1K83 - chains A and B of the 11 polymer chains in the assembly; structure by X-ray diffraction, 2.80 A resolution.

== Chain A ==
Protein: DNA-directed RNA polymerase II largest subunit
Source organism: Saccharomyces cerevisiae
Notes: EC 2.7.7.6
UniProtKB: P04050 (RPB1_YEAST); residues 1-1733 here = UniProt positions 1-1733
Amino-acid sequence (1733 residues; each row starts with the number of its first residue):
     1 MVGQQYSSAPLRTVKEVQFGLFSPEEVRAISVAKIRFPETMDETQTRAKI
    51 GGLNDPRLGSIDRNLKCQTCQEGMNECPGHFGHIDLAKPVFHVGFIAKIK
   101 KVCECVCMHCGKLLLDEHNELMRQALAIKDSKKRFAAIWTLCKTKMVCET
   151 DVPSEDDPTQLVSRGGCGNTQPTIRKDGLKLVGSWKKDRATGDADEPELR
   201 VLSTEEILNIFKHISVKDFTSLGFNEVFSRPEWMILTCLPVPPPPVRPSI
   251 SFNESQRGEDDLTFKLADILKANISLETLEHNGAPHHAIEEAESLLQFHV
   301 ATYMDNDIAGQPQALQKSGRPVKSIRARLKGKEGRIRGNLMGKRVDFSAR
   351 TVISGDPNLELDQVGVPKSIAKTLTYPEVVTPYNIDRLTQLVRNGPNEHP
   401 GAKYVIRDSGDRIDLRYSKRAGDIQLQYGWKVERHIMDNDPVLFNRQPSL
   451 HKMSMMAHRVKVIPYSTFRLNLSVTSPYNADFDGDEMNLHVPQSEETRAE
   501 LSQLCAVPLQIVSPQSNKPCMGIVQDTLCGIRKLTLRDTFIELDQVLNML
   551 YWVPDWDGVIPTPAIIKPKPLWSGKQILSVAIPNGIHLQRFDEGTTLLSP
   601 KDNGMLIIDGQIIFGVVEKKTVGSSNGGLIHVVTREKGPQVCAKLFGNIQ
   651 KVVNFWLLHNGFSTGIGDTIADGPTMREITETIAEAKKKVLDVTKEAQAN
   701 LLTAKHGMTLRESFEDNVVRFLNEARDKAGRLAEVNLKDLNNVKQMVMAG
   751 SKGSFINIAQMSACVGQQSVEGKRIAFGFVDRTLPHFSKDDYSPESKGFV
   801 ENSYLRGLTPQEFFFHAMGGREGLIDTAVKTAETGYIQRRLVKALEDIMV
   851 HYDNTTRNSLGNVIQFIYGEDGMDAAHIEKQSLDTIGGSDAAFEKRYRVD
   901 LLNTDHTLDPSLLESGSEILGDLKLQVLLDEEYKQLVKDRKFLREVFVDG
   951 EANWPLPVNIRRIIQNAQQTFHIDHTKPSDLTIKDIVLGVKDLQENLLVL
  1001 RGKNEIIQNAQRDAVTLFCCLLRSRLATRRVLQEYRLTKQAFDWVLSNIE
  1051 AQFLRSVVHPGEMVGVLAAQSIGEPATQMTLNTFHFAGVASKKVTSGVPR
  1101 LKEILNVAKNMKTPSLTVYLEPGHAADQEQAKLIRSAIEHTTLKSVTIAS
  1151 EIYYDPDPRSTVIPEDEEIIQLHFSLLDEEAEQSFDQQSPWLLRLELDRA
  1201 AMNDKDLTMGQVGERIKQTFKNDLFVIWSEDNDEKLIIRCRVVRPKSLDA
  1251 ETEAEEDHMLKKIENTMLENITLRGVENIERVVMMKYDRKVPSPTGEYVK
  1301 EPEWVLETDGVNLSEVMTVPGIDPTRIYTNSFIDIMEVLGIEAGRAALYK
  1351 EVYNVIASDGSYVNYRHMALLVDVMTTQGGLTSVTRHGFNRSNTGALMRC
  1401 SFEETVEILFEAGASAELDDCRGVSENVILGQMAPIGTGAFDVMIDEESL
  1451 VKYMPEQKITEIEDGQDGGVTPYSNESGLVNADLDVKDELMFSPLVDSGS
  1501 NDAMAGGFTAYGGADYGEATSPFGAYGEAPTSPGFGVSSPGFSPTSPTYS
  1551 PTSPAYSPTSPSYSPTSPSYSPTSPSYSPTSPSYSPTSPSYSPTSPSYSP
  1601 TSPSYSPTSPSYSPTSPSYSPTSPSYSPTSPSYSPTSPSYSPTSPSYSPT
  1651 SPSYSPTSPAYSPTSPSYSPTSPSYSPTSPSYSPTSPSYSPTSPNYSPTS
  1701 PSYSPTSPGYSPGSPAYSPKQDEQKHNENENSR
Disordered / not traced: 1-4, 40-48, 188-195, 248-259, 312-323, 337-344, 1082-1091, 1176-1186, 1244-1253, 1451-1733
Metal / ion sites: Zn2+ site 1: Cys67, Cys70, Cys77, His80; Zn2+ site 2: Cys107, Cys110, Cys148, Cys167; Mn2+: Asp481, Asp485
Curated features (UniProtKB/Swiss-Prot):
  - region: Pro248 to Asp260 (Lid loop), Asn306 to Lys323 (Rudder loop), Pro810 to Glu822 (Bridging helix)
  - binding site (Zn(2+)): Cys67, Cys70, Cys77, His80, Cys107, Cys110, Cys148, Cys167
  - binding site (Mg(2+)): Asp481, Asp483, Asp485
  - modified residue: Thr1471 (Phosphothreonine)
  - cross-link (Glycyl lysine isopeptide (Lys-Gly)): Lys695 (interchain with G-Cter in ubiquitin), Lys1246 (interchain with G-Cter in ubiquitin), Lys1350 (interchain with G-Cter in ubiquitin)
  - natural variant: Ser1653 to Pro1659 (deletion: In strain: A364A)
  - mutagenesis: Lys1246 (K1246R: Impairs ubiquitination during transcription stress)

== Chain B ==
Protein: DNA-directed RNA polymerase II 140KD polypeptide
Source organism: Saccharomyces cerevisiae
Notes: EC 2.7.7.6
UniProtKB: P08518 (RPB2_YEAST); numbering as in UniProt (aligned over 1-1224)
Amino-acid sequence (1224 residues; numbered 1 to 1224; the number before each row is that of its first residue):
     1 MSDLANSEKYYDEDPYGFEDESAPITAEDSWAVISAFFREKGLVSQQLDS
    51 FNQFVDYTLQDIICEDSTLILEQLAQHTTESDNISRKYEISFGKIYVTKP
   101 MVNESDGVTHALYPQEARLRNLTYSSGLFVDVKKRTYEAIDVPGRELKYE
   151 LIAEESEDDSESGKVFIGRLPIMLRSKNCYLSEATESDLYKLKECPFDMG
   201 GYFIINGSEKVLIAQERSAGNIVQVFKKAAPSPISHVAEIRSALEKGSRF
   251 ISTLQVKLYGREGSSARTIKATLPYIKQDIPIVIIFRALGIIPDGEILEH
   301 ICYDVNDWQMLEMLKPCVEDGFVIQDRETALDFIGRRGTALGIKKEKRIQ
   351 YAKDILQKEFLPHITQLEGFESRKAFFLGYMINRLLLCALDRKDQDDRDH
   401 FGKKRLDLAGPLLAQLFKTLFKKLTKDIFRYMQRTVEEAHDFNMKLAINA
   451 KTITSGLKYALATGNWGEQKKAMSSRAGVSQVLNRYTYSSTLSHLRRTNT
   501 PIGRDGKLAKPRQLHNTHWGLVCPAETPEGQACGLVKNLSLMSCISVGTD
   551 PMPIITFLSEWGMEPLEDYVPHQSPDATRVFVNGVWHGVHRNPARLMETL
   601 RTLRRKGDINPEVSMIRDIREKELKIFTDAGRVYRPLFIVEDDESLGHKE
   651 LKVRKGHIAKLMATEYQDIEGGFEDVEEYTWSSLLNEGLVEYIDAEEEES
   701 ILIAMQPEDLEPAEANEENDLDVDPAKRIRVSHHATTFTHCEIHPSMILG
   751 VAASIIPFPDHNQSPRNTYQSAMGKQAMGVFLTNYNVRMDTMANILYYPQ
   801 KPLGTTRAMEYLKFRELPAGQNAIVAIACYSGYNQEDSMIMNQSSIDRGL
   851 FRSLFFRSYMDQEKKYGMSITETFEKPQRTNTLRMKHGTYDKLDDDGLIA
   901 PGVRVSGEDVIIGKTTPISPDEEELGQRTAYHSKRDASTPLRSTENGIVD
   951 QVLVTTNQDGLKFVKVRVRTTKIPQIGDKFASRHGQKGTIGITYRREDMP
  1001 FTAEGIVPDLIINPHAIPSRMTVAHLIECLLSKVAALSGNEGDASPFTDI
  1051 TVEGISKLLREHGYQSRGFEVMYNGHTGKKLMAQIFFGPTYYQRLRHMVD
  1101 DKIHARARGPMQVLTRQPVEGRSRDGGLRFGEMERDCMIAHGAASFLKER
  1151 LMEASDAFRVHICGICGLMTVIAKLNHNQFECKGCDNKIDIYQIHIPYAA
  1201 KLLFQELMAMNITPRLYTDRSRDF
Disordered / not traced: 1-17, 71-88, 138-163, 431-445, 467-477, 503-508, 669-677, 713-721, 918-932, 1111-1126
Metal / ion sites: Zn2+: Cys1163, Cys1166, Cys1182, Cys1185

== Interface between chain A and chain B ==
Contacting residue pairs (376):
  Gln5(A) with Leu1175(B); Asn1176(B), hydrogen bond
  Tyr6(A) with Leu1175(B)
  Ser7(A) with Arg1159(B); His1161(B); Leu1175(B); Phe1180(B); Gln1193(B), hydrogen bond
  Ser8(A) with Asn1178(B), hydrogen bond; Phe1180(B)
  Ala9(A) with His1161(B); Phe1180(B); Gln1193(B)
  Pro10(A) with Ile1191(B); Tyr1192(B), hydrophobic; Gln1193(B), hydrogen bond (backbone-backbone)
  Leu11(A) with Gln1193(B); His1195(B)
  Arg12(A) with Tyr1192(B), hydrogen bond; Gln1193(B), hydrogen bond (backbone-backbone); Ile1194(B); Thr1218(B), hydrogen bond; Asp1219(B), salt bridge
  Thr13(A) with Thr1218(B)
  Val14(A) with Ile1194(B), hydrophobic; Leu1216(B), hydrophobic; Tyr1217(B)
  Lys15(A) with Tyr1217(B), hydrogen bond (backbone-backbone); Thr1218(B); Arg1220(B), hydrogen bond (backbone-side chain)
  Glu16(A) with Arg1215(B); Leu1216(B); Tyr1217(B), hydrogen bond (backbone-backbone); Asp1219(B); Arg1220(B); Arg1222(B)
  Val17(A) with Arg1215(B); Leu1216(B), hydrophobic
  Gln18(A) with Thr1213(B); Arg1215(B), hydrogen bond (backbone-backbone); Tyr1217(B)
  Phe19(A) with Thr1213(B)
  Gly20(A) with Ile1212(B); Thr1213(B), hydrogen bond (backbone-backbone)
  Leu21(A) with Asn1211(B); Thr1213(B)
  Phe22(A) with Leu1168(B), hydrophobic; Met1208(B), hydrophobic; Asn1211(B), hydrogen bond (backbone-backbone); Thr1213(B)
  Glu26(A) with Arg1215(B), salt bridge
  Ala29(A) with Lys1183(B); Gly1184(B), hydrogen bond (backbone-backbone)
  Ile30(A) with Thr1170(B)
  Gln68(A) with Ile1172(B)
  Thr69(A) with Lys1174(B)
  Cys70(A) with Ile1172(B), hydrophobic; Ala1173(B)
  Gln71(A) with Asn1176(B), hydrogen bond; His1177(B), hydrogen bond
  Glu72(A) with Leu1175(B)
  Asn75(A) with Phe1158(B)
  Glu76(A) with Phe1158(B)
  Cys77(A) with Lys1201(B)
  Pro78(A) with Phe1158(B), hydrophobic; Lys1201(B)
  Gly79(A) with Lys1201(B); Gln1205(B), hydrogen bond (backbone-side chain)
  Phe81(A) with Gln1205(B); Met1208(B), hydrophobic
  His92(A) with Met1210(B)
  Phe228(A) with Arg1215(B)
  Leu236(A) with Asn1211(B)
  Cys238(A) with Asn1211(B)
  Pro240(A) with Met1208(B); Ala1209(B); Asn1211(B)
  Pro243(A) with Gln1205(B)
  Pro245(A) with Tyr1198(B); Lys1201(B)
  Val246(A) with Gln1205(B)
  Met304(A) with Met1210(B), hydrophobic
  Ile325(A) with Glu1206(B); Ala1209(B), hydrophobic; Met1210(B), hydrophobic
  Arg326(A) with Met1210(B)
  Arg328(A) with Glu1206(B)
  Leu329(A) with Leu1203(B), hydrophobic; Glu1206(B)
  Lys332(A) with Glu1206(B), salt bridge
  Val345(A) with Arg1106(B); Leu1128(B); Arg1129(B); Phe1130(B); Arg1150(B)
  Asp346(A) with Arg1106(B); Arg1108(B); Arg1150(B), hydrogen bond (backbone-side chain)
  Phe347(A) with Arg1106(B), hydrogen bond (backbone-backbone); Ala1107(B); Arg1108(B)
  Ser348(A) with Ala1105(B); Arg1106(B), hydrogen bond (backbone-backbone); Leu1128(B); Arg1150(B)
  Ala349(A) with His1104(B); Ala1105(B), hydrophobic; Leu1128(B)
  Arg350(A) with Lys1102(B); Ile1103(B); His1104(B), hydrogen bond (backbone-backbone); Leu1128(B)
  Thr351(A) with Ile1103(B)
  Ser354(A) with Ile976(B)
  Asp356(A) with Tyr833(B), hydrogen bond
  Pro357(A) with Ser831(B); Gly832(B); Tyr833(B), hydrophobic
  Asn358(A) with Tyr833(B), hydrogen bond
  Ile370(A) with Ile1103(B), hydrophobic
  Thr373(A) with Ala1105(B); Ala1107(B)
  Leu374(A) with Ala1107(B), hydrophobic
  Tyr404(A) with Pro1110(B)
  Arg412(A) with Gly1109(B); Pro1110(B)
  Leu443(A) with Met1138(B), hydrophobic; Phe1146(B), hydrophobic
  Asn445(A) with Glu1134(B)
  Gln447(A) with Gly1127(B); Arg1129(B); Glu1134(B), hydrogen bond
  Ser449(A) with Met1133(B); Glu1134(B), hydrogen bond; Cys1137(B)
  His451(A) with Cys1137(B), hydrogen bond (backbone-side chain)
  Lys452(A) with His1141(B), hydrogen bond (backbone-side chain)
  Met455(A) with Cys1137(B), hydrophobic; His1141(B), hydrogen bond (backbone-side chain)
  Tyr465(A) with Ile976(B), hydrophobic
  Ser466(A) with Val1099(B); Asp1100(B); Ile1103(B)
  Thr467(A) with Ile976(B); Gly977(B); Val1099(B)
  Arg469(A) with Tyr833(B); Gly991(B), hydrogen bond (side chain-backbone)
  Leu472(A) with Gln835(B); Glu836(B)
  Asp481(A) with Glu836(B); Asp837(B)
  Phe482(A) with Gln835(B); Glu836(B), hydrogen bond (backbone-backbone); Asp837(B); Ser838(B); Thr989(B), hydrogen bond (backbone-side chain)
  Asp483(A) with Asp837(B); Lys987(B)
  Gly484(A) with Thr989(B)
  Glu486(A) with Lys1102(B)
  Asn488(A) with Leu1128(B), hydrogen bond (side chain-backbone)
  His490(A) with Arg1129(B); Arg1150(B), hydrogen bond
  Gln493(A) with Glu1149(B), hydrogen bond (backbone-side chain)
  Ser494(A) with Glu1149(B), hydrogen bond (backbone-side chain)
  Thr497(A) with Ser1145(B); Phe1146(B); Glu1149(B), hydrogen bond
  Glu500(A) with Ala1143(B); Ala1144(B), hydrogen bond (side chain-backbone); Ser1145(B), hydrogen bond; Phe1146(B), hydrogen bond (side chain-backbone)
  Leu501(A) with Met1138(B), hydrophobic
  Leu504(A) with His1141(B)
  Cys505(A) with Met1138(B), hydrophobic; His1141(B)
  Gln510(A) with His1141(B)
  Gln525(A) with Gln835(B); Glu836(B), hydrogen bond (side chain-backbone); His1015(B), hydrogen bond (backbone-side chain)
  Asp526(A) with Cys829(B), hydrogen bond; Gly832(B); Gln835(B), hydrogen bond (backbone-side chain); Asn1013(B), hydrogen bond; His1015(B), salt bridge
  Cys529(A) with His1015(B)
  Leu657(A) with Cys829(B), hydrophobic
  Leu658(A) with Tyr830(B); Ser831(B); Asn1074(B), hydrogen bond (backbone-side chain); His1076(B); Leu1081(B)
  His659(A) with Asn1074(B), hydrogen bond; Thr1077(B); Lys1080(B)
  Asn660(A) with Leu1081(B); Met1082(B), hydrogen bond (backbone-backbone); Ala1083(B), hydrogen bond (backbone-backbone)
  Gly661(A) with Ala1083(B)
  Phe662(A) with Ala828(B); Cys829(B), hydrogen bond (backbone-backbone); Pro1014(B), hydrophobic; Ala1083(B)
  Ser663(A) with Ile827(B), hydrogen bond (side chain-backbone); Pro1014(B); Gln1084(B); Ile1085(B); Phe1086(B), hydrogen bond (side chain-backbone)
  Thr664(A) with Ile827(B); Pro1014(B); Phe1086(B)
  Gly665(A) with Leu1026(B); Phe1069(B); Phe1086(B)
  Ile666(A) with Leu1026(B); Ile1027(B), hydrophobic; Leu1030(B), hydrophobic; Val1052(B), hydrophobic; Phe1086(B), hydrophobic
  Gly667(A) with Arg1067(B)
  Asp668(A) with Phe1069(B)
  Ile670(A) with Arg1067(B)
  Met746(A) with Pro1014(B); His1015(B), hydrogen bond; Pro1018(B), hydrophobic
  Ser751(A) with His1015(B)
  Lys752(A) with His1015(B); Ser1019(B); Arg1020(B)
  Ile756(A) with Met1021(B)
  Asn757(A) with Ser1019(B); Met1021(B)
  Gln760(A) with Met1021(B)
  Met761(A) with Pro1018(B); Met1021(B), hydrophobic; Val1023(B), hydrophobic
  Val770(A) with Gln513(B)
  Glu771(A) with Lys510(B), salt bridge; Gln513(B)
  Ile775(A) with Asn516(B)
  Ala776(A) with Asn516(B), hydrogen bond (backbone-side chain)
  Gly778(A) with His400(B); His515(B); Asn516(B)
  Phe779(A) with Asn516(B); Thr517(B); Glu698(B); Glu699(B)
  Val780(A) with Glu699(B), hydrogen bond (backbone-side chain)
  Arg782(A) with Glu698(B), hydrogen bond (side chain-backbone); Glu699(B), hydrogen bond (side chain-backbone); Ile701(B), hydrogen bond (side chain-backbone); Leu702(B)
  Thr783(A) with Asn516(B)
  Leu784(A) with Trp519(B), hydrophobic
  Pro785(A) with Glu698(B); Ile701(B); Leu702(B); Ile703(B), hydrogen bond (backbone-backbone)
  His786(A) with Trp519(B), hydrogen bond; Leu702(B); Ile703(B), hydrogen bond (side chain-backbone); Met705(B); Glu742(B), salt bridge
  Phe787(A) with Leu702(B)
  Lys789(A) with Arg620(B)
  Glu795(A) with Val731(B)
  Glu801(A) with Ile729(B)
  Asn802(A) with Arg728(B); Ile729(B), hydrogen bond (side chain-backbone)
  Tyr804(A) with His761(B), hydrogen bond (backbone-side chain); Asn762(B); Gln763(B); Met1021(B), hydrophobic; Val1023(B), hydrophobic
  Leu805(A) with His761(B), hydrogen bond (backbone-side chain); Val1052(B), hydrophobic
  Arg806(A) with Pro725(B), hydrogen bond (side chain-backbone); Ala726(B); Lys727(B), hydrogen bond (side chain-backbone); Arg728(B), hydrogen bond (backbone-side chain); Ile729(B); His761(B)
  Gly807(A) with Arg728(B); Asp760(B); His761(B)
  Leu808(A) with Arg728(B), hydrogen bond (backbone-side chain); Asp760(B), hydrogen bond (backbone-backbone); Phe1047(B)
  Thr809(A) with Ile729(B); Phe1047(B)
  Pro810(A) with Trp519(B), hydrophobic; Met705(B), hydrophobic; Pro745(B), hydrophobic; Phe1047(B)
  Gln811(A) with Met705(B)
  Phe813(A) with Pro524(B), hydrophobic; Ile748(B), hydrophobic; Leu749(B), hydrophobic; Pro759(B); Asn767(B); Phe1047(B), hydrophobic
  Phe814(A) with Leu514(B), hydrophobic; His515(B); Asn516(B); His518(B); Trp519(B); Pro524(B), hydrophobic
  His816(A) with Gln763(B); Ser764(B), hydrogen bond (backbone-side chain)
  Ala817(A) with Leu514(B), hydrophobic; Pro524(B), hydrophobic; Ser764(B)
  Met818(A) with Leu514(B); His515(B); Asn516(B)
  Gly820(A) with Ser764(B)
  Arg821(A) with Arg512(B), hydrogen bond (side chain-backbone); Pro524(B), hydrogen bond (side chain-backbone); Thr527(B); Gly534(B)
  Glu822(A) with Gln513(B)
  Leu824(A) with Cys533(B), hydrophobic; Thr768(B); Tyr769(B), hydrophobic
  Ile825(A) with Arg512(B); Gln513(B)
  Ala828(A) with Gly530(B)
  Gln838(A) with Met1133(B)
  Arg839(A) with Glu1132(B), salt bridge; Met1133(B)
  Val842(A) with Asp1136(B)
  Glu846(A) with Arg1135(B), salt bridge; Asp1136(B)
  Met1063(A) with Ile1139(B)
  Val1066(A) with Asp1136(B); Ile1139(B), hydrophobic; Ala1140(B), hydrophobic
  Gln1070(A) with Asp1136(B); Cys1137(B); Ala1140(B)
  Asn1265(A) with Gly263(B), hydrogen bond (side chain-backbone); Ser264(B)
  Glu1269(A) with Glu262(B); Gly263(B)
  Arg1399(A) with Glu1132(B), salt bridge
  Leu1409(A) with Leu1207(B), hydrophobic; Ile1212(B)
  Phe1410(A) with Met1210(B), hydrophobic; Ile1212(B), hydrophobic
  Leu1418(A) with Arg1222(B)
  Asp1420(A) with Arg1220(B)
  Cys1421(A) with Arg1220(B), hydrogen bond (backbone-side chain)
  Arg1422(A) with Arg1220(B)
  Val1424(A) with Ile1139(B), hydrophobic; Leu1151(B), hydrophobic
  Ser1425(A) with Arg1135(B)
  Val1428(A) with Leu1151(B), hydrophobic
  Ile1429(A) with Pro1197(B); Ala1200(B)
  Leu1430(A) with His1195(B); Pro1197(B)
  Gly1431(A) with Lys1148(B), hydrogen bond (backbone-side chain); Met1152(B); Pro1197(B)
  Met1433(A) with Ala1144(B), hydrophobic; Ser1145(B); Lys1148(B)
  Ala1434(A) with Ala1144(B)
  Ile1436(A) with Ile1139(B), hydrophobic; Ala1144(B)
  Gly1437(A) with Gly1142(B)
  Thr1438(A) with Gly1142(B), hydrogen bond (backbone-backbone); Ala1144(B); Ser1145(B)
Other interface residues (no listed pair), chain A (208 interface residues in all): His80, Trp233, Pro242, Tyr303, Asp305, Arg335, Ile336, Val352, Ile353, Gly355, Lys403, Pro448, Ser454, Thr475, Ala480, Pro492, Glu496, Val524, Thr527, Thr669, Thr680, Asn742, Gly753, Phe777, Asp781, Ser788, Gly835, Lys1261, Leu1397, Val1406, Gln1432, Pro1435, Gly1439
Other interface residues (no listed pair), chain B (182 interface residues in all): Glu312, Lys315, Asp397, Ala695, Ser700, Arg730, Pro765, Lys979, Gln986, Gly988, Ile990, Ile992, Ala1016, Leu1147, Glu1153, Cys1166, Ile1196, Ala1199, Leu1202, Phe1204, Pro1214

== Summary ==
The interface between chain A and chain B involves 208 residues on one side and 182 on the other; the contacts
include 75 hydrogen bonds and 9 salt bridges. Among the polar pairs are Arg12(A)-Asp1219(B),
Glu26(A)-Arg1215(B) and Lys332(A)-Glu1206(B).
Chain A is DNA-directed RNA polymerase II largest subunit and chain B is DNA-directed RNA polymerase II 140KD
polypeptide, both from Saccharomyces cerevisiae; the structure, Crystal Structure of Yeast RNA Polymerase II
Complexed with the Inhibitor Alpha Amanitin, was determined by X-ray diffraction.
